PDB entry 6H0E | X-ray diffraction, 1.95 A resolution | chains H and I of the 3 polymer chains in the assembly

[Chain H]
Name: HUMAN FAB ANTIBODY FRAGMENT OF dmCBTAU-22.1
Organism: Homo sapiens
Notes: fragment: fab antibody fragment; antibody fragment or engineered binder
Sequence (222 residues; numbered 1 to 222; the number before each row is that of its first residue):
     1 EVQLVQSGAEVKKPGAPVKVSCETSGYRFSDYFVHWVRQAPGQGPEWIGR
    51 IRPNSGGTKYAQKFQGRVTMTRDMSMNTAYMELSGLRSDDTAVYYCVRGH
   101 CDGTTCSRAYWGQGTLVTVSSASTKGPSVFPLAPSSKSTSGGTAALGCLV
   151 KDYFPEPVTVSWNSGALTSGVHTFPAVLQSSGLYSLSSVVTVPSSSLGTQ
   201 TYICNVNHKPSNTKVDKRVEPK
Unresolved in the structure: 137-141
Modified residues: E1 (pyroglutamic acid; PCA)
Disulfide bonds: C22-C96, C101-C106, C148-C204

[Chain I]
Name: Microtubule-associated protein tau
Notes: fragment: fab antibody fragment
Reference sequence: P10637 (TAU_MOUSE); residues 406-429 here correspond to UniProt positions 698-721 (UniProt number = residue number + 292)
Sequence (24 residues; numbered 406 to 429; the number before each row is that of its first residue):
   406 RHLSNVSSTGSIDMVDSPQLATLA
Unresolved in the structure: 406-418, 428-429
Modified residues: S416 (phosphoserine; SEP); S422 (phosphoserine; SEP)
Curated features (UniProtKB/Swiss-Prot):
  - modified residue: S409 (Phosphoserine), S416 (Phosphoserine), S422 (Phosphoserine), T427 (Phosphothreonine)

[Interface between chain H and chain I]
Residue-residue contacts (14):
  F33(H) with V420(I); S422(I); L425(I), hydrophobic
  H35(H) with S422(I)
  R50(H) with M419(I); V420(I), hydrogen bond (side chain-backbone)
  R52(H) with V420(I); L425(I)
  T58(H) with M419(I)
  G99(H) with S422(I)
  H100(H) with S422(I)
  C101(H) with S422(I)
  G103(H) with L425(I); A426(I)
Interface residues without a listed pair, chain H (10 interface residues in all): K59
Interface residues without a listed pair, chain I (7 interface residues in all): D421, P423

[Summary]
10 residues of chain H and 7 residues of chain I are in contact; the contacts include 1 hydrogen bond. The
hydrogen-bonded pair is R50(H)-V420(I).
Here chain H is HUMAN FAB ANTIBODY FRAGMENT OF dmCBTAU-22.1 (Homo sapiens) and chain I is
Microtubule-associated protein tau. Entry 6H0E (FAB dmCBTAU-22.1 IN COMPLEX WITH TAU PEPTIDE V1088-23) was
determined by X-ray diffraction (same publication as 6H06).
